Entry 7JO9 (electron microscopy, 3.30 A resolution); this record covers chains A and I of the 11 polymer chains in the assembly.

== Chain A ==
Protein: Histone H3.2
Source organism: Homo sapiens
Reference sequence: Q71DI3 (H32_HUMAN); residues 0-135 here correspond to UniProt positions 1-136 (UniProt number = residue number + 1)
Chain sequence (136 residues; each row starts with the number of its first residue; numbering starts at 0):
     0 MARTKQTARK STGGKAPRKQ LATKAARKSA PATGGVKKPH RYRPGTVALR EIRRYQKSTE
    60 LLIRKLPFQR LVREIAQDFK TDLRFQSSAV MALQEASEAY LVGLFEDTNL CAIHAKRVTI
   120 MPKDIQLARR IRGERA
Unresolved in the structure: 0-36, 135
UniProt features mapped onto this chain:
  - modified residue: Arg2 (Asymmetric dimethylarginine), Thr3 (Phosphothreonine), Lys4 (Allysine), Gln5 (5-glutamyl dopamine), Thr6 (Phosphothreonine), Arg8 (Citrulline), Lys9 (N6,N6,N6-trimethyllysine), Ser10 (ADP-ribosylserine), Thr11 (Phosphothreonine), Lys14 (N6-(2-hydroxyisobutyryl)lysine), Arg17 (Asymmetric dimethylarginine), Lys18 (N6-(2-hydroxyisobutyryl)lysine), Lys23 (N6-(2-hydroxyisobutyryl)lysine), Arg26 (Citrulline), Lys27 (N6,N6,N6-trimethyllysine), Ser28 (ADP-ribosylserine), Lys36 (N6,N6,N6-trimethyllysine), Lys37 (N6-methyllysine), Tyr41 (Phosphotyrosine), Lys56 (N6,N6,N6-trimethyllysine) and 8 more in UniProt
  - lipidation: Lys18 (N6-decanoyllysine), Cys110 (S-palmitoyl cysteine)

== Chain I ==
Molecule: 147-nt DNA strand
Source organism: synthetic construct
Sequence (147 nucleotides; row label = number of the first residue in the row; numbers below 1 keep their minus sign (DA-73 is residue -73)):
   -73 ATCGGATGTA TATATCTGAC ACGTGCCTGG AGACTAGGGA GTAATCCCCT TGGCGGTTAA
   -13 AACGCGGGGG ACAGCGCGTA CGTGCGTTTA AGCGGTGCTA GAGCTGTCTA CGACCAATTG
    47 AGCGGCCTCG GCACCGGGAT TCTCGAT
Unresolved in the structure: -73, 73

== Chain A / chain I interface ==
Contacting residue pairs (13):
  Arg42(A) - DG-5(I)  salt bridge to the phosphate
  Arg42(A) - DC70(I)  hydrogen bond to the phosphate
  Thr45(A) - DC70(I)  hydrogen bond to the phosphate
  Arg63(A) - DA-14(I)  sugar contact
  Arg72(A) - DT-23(I)  salt bridge to the phosphate
  Arg83(A) - DT-23(I)  phosphate contact
  Phe84(A) - DT-23(I)  phosphate contact
  Gln85(A) - DT-24(I)  phosphate contact
  Arg116(A) - DA-3(I)  phosphate contact
  Val117(A) - DA-3(I)  hydrogen bond to the phosphate
  Thr118(A) - DA-3(I)  phosphate contact
  Met120(A) - DA-3(I)  phosphate contact
  Met120(A) - DC-2(I)  phosphate contact
Other interface residues (no listed pair), chain A (15 interface residues in all): His39, Arg40, Tyr41, Pro43
Other interface residues (no listed pair), chain I (12 interface residues in all): DA-13, DG-8, DG-6, DT69, DG71

== Overview ==
The interface between chain A and chain I involves 15 residues on one side and 12 on the other; the contacts
include 3 hydrogen bonds and 2 salt bridges. Polar contacts include Arg42(A)-DC70(I), Thr45(A)-DC70(I) and
Val117(A)-DA-3(I).
Here chain A is Histone H3.2 (Homo sapiens) and chain I is a 147-nt DNA strand (synthetic construct). Entry
7JO9 (1:1 cGAS-nucleosome complex) was determined by electron microscopy, deposited together with 7JOA.
